PDB entry 9L3D | X-ray diffraction, 1.90 A resolution | chain A

# Chain A
Protein: Glycoside hydrolase superfamily
From: Aspergillus oryzae RIB40
UniProt: I8IVP5 (I8IVP5_ASPO3); numbering as in UniProt (aligned over 18-569)
Chain sequence (648 residues; row label = number of the first residue in the row; numbers below 1 keep their minus sign (Met-70 is residue -70)):
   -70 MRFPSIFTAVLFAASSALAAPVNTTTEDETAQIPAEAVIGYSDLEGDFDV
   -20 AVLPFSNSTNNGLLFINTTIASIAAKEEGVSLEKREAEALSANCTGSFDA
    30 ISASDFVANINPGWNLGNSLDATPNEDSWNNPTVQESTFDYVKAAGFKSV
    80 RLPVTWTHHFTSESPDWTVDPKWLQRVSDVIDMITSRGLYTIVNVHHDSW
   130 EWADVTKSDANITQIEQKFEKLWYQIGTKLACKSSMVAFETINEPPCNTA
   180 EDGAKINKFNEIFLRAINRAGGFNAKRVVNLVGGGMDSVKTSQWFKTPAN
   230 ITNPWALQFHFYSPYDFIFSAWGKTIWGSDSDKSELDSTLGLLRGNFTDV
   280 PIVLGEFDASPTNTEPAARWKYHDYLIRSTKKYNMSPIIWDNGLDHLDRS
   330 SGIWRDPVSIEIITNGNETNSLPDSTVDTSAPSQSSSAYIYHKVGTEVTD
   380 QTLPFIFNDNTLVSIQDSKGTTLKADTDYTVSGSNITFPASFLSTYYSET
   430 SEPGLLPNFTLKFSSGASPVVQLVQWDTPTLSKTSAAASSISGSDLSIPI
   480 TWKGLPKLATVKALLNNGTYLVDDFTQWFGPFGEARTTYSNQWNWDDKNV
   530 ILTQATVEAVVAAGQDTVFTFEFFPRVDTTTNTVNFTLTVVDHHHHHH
Disordered / not traced: -70 to 20, 570-577
Sequence notes: initiating methionine (-70); expression tag (-69 to 17, 570-577)
Disulfide bonds: Cys23-Cys161
Glycans and other covalent adducts: N-acetylglucosamine (NAG) linked to Asn140, Asn275, Asn414, Asn496, Asn564; alpha-D-mannopyranose (MAN) linked to Ser364; glycan linked to Asn437

# Overview
Covalently linked alpha-D-mannopyranose: at Ser364. N-acetylglucosamine is covalently linked to Asn140,
Asn275, Asn414, Asn496 and Asn564.
Chain A is Glycoside hydrolase superfamily (Aspergillus oryzae RIB40); the structure, Crystal structure of
endo-processive xyloglucanase Xeg5A from Aspergillus oryzae, was determined by X-ray diffraction (same
publication as 9L3J, 9L3O and 9L3P).
